7M3J - chains A and B; structure by electron microscopy, 4.10 A resolution (low resolution: residue-level contacts below are approximate; hydrogen-bond / salt-bridge calls are withheld).

[Chain A (and B)]
Protein: Extracellular calcium-sensing receptor
From: Homo sapiens
Notes: chain B of this document is another copy of the same molecule, construct and numbering; everything in this record applies to it too
Reference sequence: P41180 (CASR_HUMAN); residues 20-894 here = UniProt positions 20-894
Amino-acid sequence (902 residues; row label = number of the first residue in the row; numbers below 1 keep their minus sign (Met-7 is residue -7)):
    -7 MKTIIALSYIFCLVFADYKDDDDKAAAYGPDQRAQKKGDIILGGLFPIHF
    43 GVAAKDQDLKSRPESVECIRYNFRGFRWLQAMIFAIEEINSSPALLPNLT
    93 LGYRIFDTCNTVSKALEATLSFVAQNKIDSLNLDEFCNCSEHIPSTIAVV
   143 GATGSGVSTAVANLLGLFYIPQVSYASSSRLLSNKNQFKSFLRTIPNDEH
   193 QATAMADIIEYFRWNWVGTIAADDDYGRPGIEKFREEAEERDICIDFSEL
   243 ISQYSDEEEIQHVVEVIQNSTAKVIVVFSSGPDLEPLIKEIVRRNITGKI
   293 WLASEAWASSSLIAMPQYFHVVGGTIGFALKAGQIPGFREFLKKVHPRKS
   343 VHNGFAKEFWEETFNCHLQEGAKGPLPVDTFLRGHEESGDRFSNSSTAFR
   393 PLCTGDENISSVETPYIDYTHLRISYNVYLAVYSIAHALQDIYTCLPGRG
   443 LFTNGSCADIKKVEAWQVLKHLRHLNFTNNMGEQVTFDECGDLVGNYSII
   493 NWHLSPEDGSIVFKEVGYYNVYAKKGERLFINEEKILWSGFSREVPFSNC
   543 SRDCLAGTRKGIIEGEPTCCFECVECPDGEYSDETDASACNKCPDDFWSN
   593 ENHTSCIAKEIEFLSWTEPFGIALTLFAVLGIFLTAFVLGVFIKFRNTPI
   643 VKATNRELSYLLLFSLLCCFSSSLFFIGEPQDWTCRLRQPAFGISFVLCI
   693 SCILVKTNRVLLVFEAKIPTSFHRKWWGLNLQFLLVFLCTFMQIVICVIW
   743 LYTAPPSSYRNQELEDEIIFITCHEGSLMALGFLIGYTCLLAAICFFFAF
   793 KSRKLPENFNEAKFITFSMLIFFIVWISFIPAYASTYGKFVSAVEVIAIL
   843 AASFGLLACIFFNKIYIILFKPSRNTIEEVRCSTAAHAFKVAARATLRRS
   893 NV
Unresolved in the structure: -7 to 23, 121-135, 358-400, 705-720, 875-894 (chain B: -7 to 25, 126-134, 363-402, 705-720, 876-894)
Sequence notes: initiating methionine (-7); expression tag (-6 to 19)
Disulfide bonds: Cys60-Cys101, Cys236-Cys561, Cys437-Cys449, Cys542-Cys562, Cys546-Cys565, Cys568-Cys582, Cys585-Cys598, Cys677-Cys765
Covalently attached groups: N-acetylglucosamine (NAG) linked to Asn261, Asn468, Asn488, Asn541
Residues lining bound ligands: YP1 (2-chloro-6-[(2R)-2-hydroxy-3-{[2-methyl-1-(naphthalen-2-yl)propan-2-yl]amino}propoxy]benzonitrile): Gln681, Phe684, Phe814, Trp818, Phe821, Ile822, Tyr825, Glu837, Ala840, Ile841
Swiss-Prot annotation at these positions:
  - region: Phe637 to Arg648 (Intracellular loop 1 (ICL1)), Thr699 to Asn722 (Intracellular loop 2 (ICL2)), Phe790 to Lys805 (Intracellular loop 3 (ICL3)), Arg890 to Val894 (Arginine-rich retention motif)
  - binding site (phosphate): Arg66 to Trp70, Arg415 to Ser417
  - binding site (Ca(2+)): Ile81, Ser84, Leu87, Leu88, Thr100, Thr145, Ser170, Pro188, Asp190, Glu231, Asp234, Glu297, Tyr489, Gly557
  - binding site (L-tryptophan): Ser147, Ala168, Ser170, Glu297
  - binding site (spermine): Asp238, Ser240
  - site: Cys482 (Important for ability of agonist AMG 416 to activate G-protein-coupled receptor activity)
  - modified residue: Thr888 (Phosphothreonine), Ser892 (Phosphoserine)
  - glycosylation (N-linked (GlcNAc...) asparagine): Asn90, Asn130, Asn261, Asn287, Asn386, Asn400, Asn446, Asn468, Asn488, Asn541, Asn594
From the paper describing this entry:
  - binding site for YP1: Gln681, Phe814, Phe821, Glu837
  - disease-associated variants - R752C, F809L: decreased signaling (citing earlier work)
  - mutagenesis - C781W/I822W: increased signaling
  - mutagenesis - L773W/V833W: decreased signaling
  - mutagenesis - Q681A: decreased signaling in response to YP1
  - mutagenesis - E837A: decreased signaling in response to YP1 (citing earlier work)
  - mutagenesis - P823A: abolished signaling in response to Ca2+ (citing earlier work)
  - disease-associated variants - F821L, A824P: increased signaling (citing earlier work)
  - mutagenesis - F821A: decreased signaling in response to NAM (citing earlier work)
  - mutagenesis - F821A: increased signaling in response to PAM (citing earlier work)
  - mutagenesis - Q681A: decreased signaling in response to cinacalcet
  - mutagenesis - F684A, W818A, E837A: decreased signaling in response to cinacalcet (citing earlier work)
  - mutagenesis - Q681A: decreased signaling in response to NPS-2143
  - mutagenesis - E837A: decreased signaling in response to NPS-2143 (citing earlier work)

[Chain A / chain B interface]
Residue-residue contacts (27; chain A residue first):
  Leu51(A) - Trp458(B)
  Leu51(A) - Arg465(B)
  Lys52(A) - Phe444(B)
  Lys52(A) - Thr445(B)
  Ser53(A) - Thr445(B)
  Ser53(A) - Trp458(B)
  Pro55(A) - Tyr161(B)
  Pro55(A) - Trp458(B)
  Ser105(A) - Leu159(B)
  Leu108(A) - Asn155(B)
  Leu112(A) - Leu112(B)
  Ala116(A) - Asn124(B)
  Leu156(A) - Leu112(B)
  Leu159(A) - Ser105(B)
  Leu159(A) - Leu108(B)
  Tyr161(A) - Gln49(B)
  Tyr161(A) - Pro55(B)
  Phe444(A) - Lys52(B)
  Thr445(A) - Lys52(B)
  Glu456(A) - Arg54(B)
  Trp458(A) - Leu51(B)
  Trp458(A) - Ser53(B)
  Trp458(A) - Arg54(B)
  Trp458(A) - Pro55(B)
  Leu461(A) - Leu51(B)
  Lys462(A) - Asp50(B)
  Lys462(A) - Leu51(B)
Also at the interface, not in a pair above, chain A (25 interface residues in all): Gln49, Asp50, Arg54, Glu109, Asn155, Gln179, Leu443, Arg465
Also at the interface, not in a pair above, chain B (24 interface residues in all): Val104, Glu109, Leu156, Glu456, Leu461, Lys462

[Summary]
25 residues of chain A and 24 residues of chain B are in contact. Bound to chain A: compound YP1. From the
paper: a binding site for YP1 at Gln681(A), Phe814(A) and Phe821(A) among others; Q681A, F684A and W818A of
chain A, among others, reduce signaling in response to cinacalcet; 12 substitutions were tested in all.
Chain A and chain B are both Extracellular calcium-sensing receptor (Homo sapiens); the structure, Asymmetric
Activation of the Calcium Sensing Receptor Homodimer, was determined by electron microscopy together with
7M3E, 7M3F and 7M3G from the same study.
